8UNK - chains B and C of the 4 polymer chains in the assembly; structure by electron microscopy, 2.91 A resolution.

[Chain B]
Protein: Probable bifunctional tRNA threonylcarbamoyladenosine biosynthesis protein
From: Methanocaldococcus jannaschii
UniProtKB: Q58530 (KAE1B_METJA); numbering as in UniProt (aligned over 333-535)
Amino-acid sequence (203 residues; each row starts with the number of its first residue):
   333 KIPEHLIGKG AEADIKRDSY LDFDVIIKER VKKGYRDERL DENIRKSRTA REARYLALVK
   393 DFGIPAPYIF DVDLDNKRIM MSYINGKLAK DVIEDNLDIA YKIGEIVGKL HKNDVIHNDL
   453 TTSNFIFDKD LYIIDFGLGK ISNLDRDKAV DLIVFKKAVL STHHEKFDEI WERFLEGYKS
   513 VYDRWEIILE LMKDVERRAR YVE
Disordered / not traced: 333-355, 534-535
Construct notes: engineered mutation Arg478 (Glu in Q58530)
Swiss-Prot annotation at these positions:
  - active site: Asp451 (Proton acceptor)
  - binding site (ATP): Ile339 to Ile347, Lys360
From the paper describing this entry:
  - mutagenesis - R530D: abolished catalytic activity on T
  - mutagenesis - R530D: unchanged binding to T
  - mutagenesis - R530D: unchanged catalytic activity (Bud32 ATPase activity)
  - mutagenesis - D451A: abolished catalytic activity (t6A modification activity)
  - catalytic residues: Asp467 (proposed by the authors, not directly observed)
  - mutagenesis - R530D: abolished catalytic activity (t6A activity)

[Chain C]
Protein: Regulatory protein Cgi121
From: Methanocaldococcus jannaschii
UniProtKB: A0A832SJR9 (A0A832SJR9_9EURY); residues 6-150 here correspond to UniProt positions 1-145 (UniProt number = residue number - 5)
Amino-acid sequence (146 residues; each row starts with the number of its first residue):
     5 PMIIRGIRGA RINNEIFNLG LKFQILNADV VATKKHVLHA INQAKTKKPI AKSFWMEILV
    65 RASGQRQIHE AIKIIGAKDG NVCLICEDEE TFRKIYELIG GEIDDSVLEI NEDKERLIRE
   125 IFKIRGFGNV VERVLEKIAL IELKKE
Disordered / not traced: 25, 92, 149-150
Construct notes: expression tag (5)

[Chain B / chain C interface]
Pairs across the interface (24; chain B residue first):
  Arg386(B) - Leu144(C)
  Arg386(B) - Lys148(C)
  Ala389(B) - Arg137(C)
  Ala389(B) - Glu140(C)
  Ala389(B) - Leu144(C)  hydrophobic
  Lys392(B) - Gly130(C)
  Lys392(B) - Phe131(C)  hydrogen bond (backbone-backbone)
  Lys392(B) - Arg137(C)
  Lys392(B) - Glu140(C)  salt bridge
  Asp393(B) - Arg129(C)
  Asp393(B) - Gly130(C)
  Asp393(B) - Arg137(C)  salt bridge
  Gly395(B) - Phe131(C)
  Tyr400(B) - Gly132(C)
  Tyr400(B) - Asn133(C)  hydrogen bond (side chain-backbone)
  Tyr400(B) - Glu136(C)
  Tyr400(B) - Glu140(C)
  Ile401(B) - Glu140(C)  hydrogen bond (backbone-side chain)
  Ile401(B) - Ala143(C)
  Ile401(B) - Leu144(C)  hydrophobic
  Phe402(B) - His43(C)  hydrogen bond (backbone-side chain)
  Phe402(B) - Glu136(C)
  Phe402(B) - Ala143(C)
  Val404(B) - Glu146(C)
Interface residues without a listed pair, chain B (13 interface residues in all): Ala385, Leu388, Pro399, Asp403
Interface residues without a listed pair, chain C (14 interface residues in all): Leu147

[Overview]
Chain B and chain C form an interface of 13 and 14 residues respectively; the contacts include 4 hydrogen
bonds and 2 salt bridges. Polar pairs include Lys392(B)-Glu140(C), Asp393(B)-Arg137(C) and
Tyr400(B)-Asn133(C). The paper reports the catalytic residue Asp467(B); R530D of chain B abolishes catalytic
activity on T.
Here chain B is Probable bifunctional tRNA threonylcarbamoyladenosine biosynthesis protein and chain C is
Regulatory protein Cgi121, both from Methanocaldococcus jannaschii. Entry 8UNK (Structure of the KEOPS complex
(Cgi121/Bud32/Kae1/Pcc1)) was determined by electron microscopy together with 8UP5 and 9D85 from the same
study.
